3WYP - chains A and B of the 4 polymer chains in the assembly; structure by X-ray diffraction, 1.30 A resolution.

[Chain A (and B)]
Protein: Streptavidin
Source organism: Streptomyces avidinii
Notes: chain B of this document is another copy of the same molecule, construct and numbering; everything in this record applies to it too
Reference sequence: P22629 (SAV_STRAV); residues 13-139 here correspond to UniProt positions 37-163 (UniProt number = residue number + 24)
Amino-acid sequence (127 residues; numbered 13 to 139; the number before each row is that of its first residue):
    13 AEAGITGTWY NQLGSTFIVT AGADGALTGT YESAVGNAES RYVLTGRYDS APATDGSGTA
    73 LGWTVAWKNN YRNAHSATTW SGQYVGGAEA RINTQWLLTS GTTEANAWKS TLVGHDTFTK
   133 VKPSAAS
Unresolved in the structure: 13-14, 135-139 (chain B: 13, 136-139)
Small-molecule neighbours: biotin (BTN): Asn23, Leu25, Ser27, Tyr43, Ser45, Val47, Gly48, Asn49, Ala50, Trp79, Ala86, Ser88, Thr90, Trp92, Trp108, Leu110, Asp128
Curated features (UniProtKB/Swiss-Prot):
  - motif: Arg59 to Asp61 (Cell attachment site)
  - binding site (biotin): Tyr43, Tyr54, Trp92, Trp108, Trp120

[Chain A / chain B interface]
Contacting residue pairs (88; chain A residue first):
  Val55(A) with Arg59(B)
  Thr57(A) with Thr57(B), hydrogen bond; Gly58(B), hydrogen bond (side chain-backbone); Arg59(B)
  Gly58(A) with Thr57(B), hydrogen bond (backbone-side chain)
  Arg59(A) with Val55(B); Thr57(B); Thr76(B); Ala78(B)
  Tyr60(A) with Ala78(B)
  Asp61(A) with Lys80(B); Asn85(B), hydrogen bond; His87(B), salt bridge
  Ser62(A) with Lys80(B)
  Ala63(A) with Lys80(B); Asn85(B), hydrogen bond (backbone-side chain); His87(B), hydrogen bond (backbone-side chain)
  Pro64(A) with His87(B)
  Ala65(A) with His87(B)
  Gly68(A) with Thr115(B)
  Ser69(A) with Gly113(B); Thr114(B); Thr115(B)
  Gly70(A) with Gly113(B); Thr114(B), hydrogen bond (backbone-backbone)
  Ala72(A) with His87(B); Ser88(B); Ala89(B); Thr111(B)
  Leu73(A) with Ala89(B)
  Gly74(A) with Thr76(B), hydrogen bond (backbone-side chain); Thr91(B)
  Trp75(A) with Thr76(B), hydrogen bond (backbone-side chain)
  Thr76(A) with Arg59(B); Gly74(B), hydrogen bond (side chain-backbone); Trp75(B), hydrogen bond (side chain-backbone)
  Ala78(A) with Arg59(B); Tyr60(B)
  Lys80(A) with Asp61(B); Ser62(B); Ala63(B)
  Asn85(A) with Asp61(B), hydrogen bond; Ala63(B), hydrogen bond (side chain-backbone)
  His87(A) with Asp61(B), salt bridge; Ala63(B), hydrogen bond (side chain-backbone); Pro64(B); Ala65(B); Ala72(B)
  Ser88(A) with Ala72(B)
  Ala89(A) with Ala72(B); Leu73(B); Ser93(B)
  Thr91(A) with Gly74(B); Thr91(B), hydrogen bond; Trp92(B); Ser93(B)
  Trp92(A) with Thr91(B)
  Ser93(A) with Ala89(B); Thr91(B); Leu109(B), hydrogen bond (side chain-backbone); Thr111(B), hydrogen bond
  Gly94(A) with Thr111(B)
  Gln95(A) with Ser112(B); Gly113(B); Thr114(B), hydrogen bond (side chain-backbone); Ser122(B)
  Val97(A) with Glu116(B)
  Gln107(A) with Leu109(B); Thr123(B), hydrogen bond
  Trp108(A) with Leu109(B)
  Leu109(A) with Ser93(B), hydrogen bond (backbone-side chain); Gln107(B); Trp108(B); Leu109(B), hydrophobic
  Thr111(A) with Ala72(B); Ser93(B), hydrogen bond; Gly94(B), hydrogen bond (side chain-backbone)
  Ser112(A) with Gln95(B)
  Gly113(A) with Ser69(B); Gly70(B); Gln95(B)
  Thr114(A) with Ser69(B); Gly70(B), hydrogen bond (backbone-backbone); Gln95(B), hydrogen bond (backbone-side chain)
  Thr115(A) with Asp67(B); Ser69(B), hydrogen bond (backbone-side chain)
  Ser122(A) with Gln95(B)
  Thr123(A) with Gln107(B), hydrogen bond
Interface residues without a listed pair, chain A (44 interface residues in all): Asp67, Val77, Leu110, Ala119
Interface residues without a listed pair, chain B (43 interface residues in all): Val77, Leu110, Ala119

[Overview]
The interface between chain A and chain B involves 44 residues on one side and 43 on the other, with 26
hydrogen bonds and 2 salt bridges. Among the polar pairs are Asp61(A)-His87(B), Thr57(A)-Thr57(B) and
Thr57(A)-Gly58(B). Bound to chain A: biotin.
Chain A and chain B are both Streptavidin (Streptomyces avidinii); the structure, Crystal structure of
wild-type core streptavidin in complex with D-biotin/biotin-D-sulfoxide at 1.3 A resolution, was determined by
X-ray diffraction, deposited together with 3WYQ.
